6TMV - chains A and L of the 14 polymer chains in the assembly; structure by electron microscopy, 3.45 A resolution.

Chain A (and L):
Name: Putative GroEL-like chaperonine protein
Source organism: Pseudomonas phage EL
Notes: chain L of this document is another copy of the same molecule, construct and numbering; everything in this record applies to it too
UniProt: Q2Z0T5 (Q2Z0T5_9CAUD); residues 1-558 here = UniProt positions 1-558
Amino-acid sequence (558 residues; row label = number of the first residue in the row):
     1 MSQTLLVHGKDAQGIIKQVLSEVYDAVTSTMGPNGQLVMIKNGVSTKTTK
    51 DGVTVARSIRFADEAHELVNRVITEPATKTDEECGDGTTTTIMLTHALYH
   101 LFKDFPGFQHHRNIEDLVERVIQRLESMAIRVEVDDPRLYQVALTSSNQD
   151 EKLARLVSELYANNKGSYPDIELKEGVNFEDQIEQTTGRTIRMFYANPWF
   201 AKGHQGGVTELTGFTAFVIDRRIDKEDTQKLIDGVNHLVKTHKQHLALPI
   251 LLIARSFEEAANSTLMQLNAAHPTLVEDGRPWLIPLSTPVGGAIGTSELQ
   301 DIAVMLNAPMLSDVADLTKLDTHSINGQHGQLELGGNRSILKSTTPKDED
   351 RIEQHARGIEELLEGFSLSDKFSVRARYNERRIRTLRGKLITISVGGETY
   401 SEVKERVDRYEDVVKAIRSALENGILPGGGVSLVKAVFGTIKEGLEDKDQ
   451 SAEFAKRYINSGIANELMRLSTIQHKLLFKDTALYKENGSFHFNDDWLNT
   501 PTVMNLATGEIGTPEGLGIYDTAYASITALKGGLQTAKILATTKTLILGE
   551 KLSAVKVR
Not modelled in the structure: 1-3, 550-558
What the authors report for this chain:
  - conformationally variable residues (loop rearrangement): Lys79 to Asp86, Val503 to Gly512

Chain A / chain L interface:
Residue-residue contacts (15; chain A residue first):
  Asp104(A) - Arg469(L)  salt bridge
  His110(A) - His492(L)
  Asn460(A) - His492(L)
  Asn460(A) - Phe493(L)
  Asn460(A) - Asn494(L)
  Ser461(A) - His492(L)
  Gly462(A) - Arg469(L)
  Asn465(A) - Asn465(L)
  Glu466(A) - Arg469(L)  salt bridge
  Arg469(A) - Glu466(L)  salt bridge
  His492(A) - His110(L)
  His492(A) - Asn460(L)
  His492(A) - Ser461(L)
  Phe493(A) - Asn460(L)
  Asn494(A) - Asn460(L)
Other interface residues (no listed pair), chain A (12 interface residues in all): Phe105
Other interface residues (no listed pair), chain L (11 interface residues in all): Asp104, Gly462

Summary:
Chain A and chain L form an interface of 12 and 11 residues respectively, with 3 salt bridges. Among the polar
pairs are Asp104(A)-Arg469(L) and Glu466(A)-Arg469(L). From the paper: conformational variability at Lys79(A)
and Val503(A).
Both chains are Putative GroEL-like chaperonine protein (Pseudomonas phage EL). Entry 6TMV (Structure of the
chaperonin gp146 from the bacteriophage EL (Pseudomonas aeruginosa) in the apo state) was determined by
electron microscopy (same publication as 6TMT, 6TMU, 6TMW and 6TMX).
